PDB entry 6SS8 | X-ray diffraction, 2.24 A resolution | chains A and C of the 3 polymer chains in the assembly

[Chain A]
Protein: HLA class I histocompatibility antigen, A-2 alpha chain
Organism: Homo sapiens
UniProt: P01892 (1A02_HUMAN); residues 1-276 here correspond to UniProt positions 25-300 (UniProt number = residue number + 24)
Sequence (276 residues; each row starts with the number of its first residue):
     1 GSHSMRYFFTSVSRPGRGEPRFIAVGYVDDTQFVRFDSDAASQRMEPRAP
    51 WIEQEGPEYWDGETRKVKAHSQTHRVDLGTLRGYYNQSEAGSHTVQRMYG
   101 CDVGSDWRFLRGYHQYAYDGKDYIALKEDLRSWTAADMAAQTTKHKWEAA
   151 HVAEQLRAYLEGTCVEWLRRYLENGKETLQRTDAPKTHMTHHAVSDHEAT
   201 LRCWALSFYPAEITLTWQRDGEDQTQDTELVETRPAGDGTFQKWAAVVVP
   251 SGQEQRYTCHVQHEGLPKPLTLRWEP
Disulfide bonds: Cys101-Cys164, Cys203-Cys259

[Chain C]
Protein: Leu-leu-trp-asn-gly-pro-ile-ala-val
Sequence (9 residues; numbered 1 to 9; the number before each row is that of its first residue):
     1 LLWNGPIAV
Reported in the primary citation:
  - mutagenesis - N4A: abolished signaling in response to TCR

[How chain A and chain C interact]
Pairs across the interface (40):
  Met5(A) with Leu1(C)
  Tyr7(A) with Leu1(C), hydrogen bond (side chain-backbone); Leu2(C)
  Phe9(A) with Leu2(C), hydrophobic
  Met45(A) with Leu2(C), hydrophobic
  Tyr59(A) with Leu1(C), hydrophobic
  Glu63(A) with Leu1(C); Leu2(C), hydrogen bond (side chain-backbone)
  Lys66(A) with Leu1(C); Leu2(C), hydrogen bond (side chain-backbone); Asn4(C)
  Val67(A) with Leu2(C)
  His70(A) with Trp3(C)
  Thr73(A) with Pro6(C); Ile7(C); Ala8(C)
  Asp77(A) with Ala8(C); Val9(C), hydrogen bond (side chain-backbone)
  Thr80(A) with Val9(C)
  Leu81(A) with Val9(C), hydrophobic
  Tyr84(A) with Val9(C), hydrogen bond (side chain-backbone)
  Arg97(A) with Pro6(C)
  Tyr99(A) with Leu2(C); Trp3(C), hydrogen bond (side chain-backbone)
  His114(A) with Trp3(C)
  Tyr116(A) with Val9(C)
  Thr143(A) with Val9(C), hydrogen bond (side chain-backbone)
  Lys146(A) with Val9(C), hydrogen bond (side chain-backbone)
  Trp147(A) with Ile7(C); Ala8(C), hydrogen bond (side chain-backbone)
  Val152(A) with Ile7(C), hydrophobic
  Gln155(A) with Trp3(C), hydrogen bond; Gly5(C), hydrogen bond (side chain-backbone)
  Leu156(A) with Trp3(C)
  Tyr159(A) with Leu1(C), hydrogen bond (side chain-backbone); Leu2(C); Trp3(C)
  Thr163(A) with Leu1(C)
  Trp167(A) with Leu1(C)
  Tyr171(A) with Leu1(C), hydrogen bond (side chain-backbone)
Also at the interface, not in a pair above, chain A (29 interface residues in all): Tyr123
Interface features reported in the paper:
  - residue pairs: Thr73(A)-Ile7(C), Thr73(A)-Ala8(C)
  - interface residues, chain A: Thr73(A)

[In short]
29 residues of chain A and 9 residues of chain C are in contact; the contacts include 13 hydrogen bonds. Polar
pairs include Tyr7(A)-Leu1(C), Glu63(A)-Leu2(C) and Lys66(A)-Leu2(C). The paper describes contacts between
Thr73(A) and Ile7(C) and Thr73(A) and Ala8(C). From the paper: N4A of chain C abolishes signaling in response
to TCR; the interface residue Thr73(A).
Chain A is HLA class I histocompatibility antigen, A-2 alpha chain (Homo sapiens) and chain C is
Leu-leu-trp-asn-gly-pro-ile-ala-val; the structure, Human Leukocyte Antigen Class I A02 Carrying LLWNGPIAV,
was determined by X-ray diffraction, deposited together with 6SS7, 6SS9 and 6SSA.
